9DBH - chains B and C of the 8 polymer chains in the assembly; structure by X-ray diffraction, 1.88 A resolution.

[Chain B (and C)]
Name: HalB
From: Rhodobacteraceae bacterium QY30
Notes: chain C of this document is another copy of the same molecule, construct and numbering; everything in this record applies to it too
Amino-acid sequence (237 residues; numbered -9 to 227; the number before each row is that of its first residue; numbers below 1 keep their minus sign (Ser-9 is residue -9)):
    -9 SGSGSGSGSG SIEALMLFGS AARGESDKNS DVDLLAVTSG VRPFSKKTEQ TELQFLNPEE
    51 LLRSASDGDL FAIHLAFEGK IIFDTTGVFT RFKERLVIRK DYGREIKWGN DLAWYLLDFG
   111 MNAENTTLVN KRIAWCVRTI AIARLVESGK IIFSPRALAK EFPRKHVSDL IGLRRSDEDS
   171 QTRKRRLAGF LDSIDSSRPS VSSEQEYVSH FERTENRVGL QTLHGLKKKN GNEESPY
Disordered / not traced: -9 to 1, 218-227 (chain C: -9 to 0, 218-227)
Reported in the primary citation:
  - mutagenesis - D21A/D23A: decreased growth in response to HalA
  - binding site for the 6-nt DNA strand: Arg13, Arg32, Phe34, Lys37, Glu50, Phe61, Arg122, Arg128, Thr129, Arg164, Gln211
  - specificity-determining residues: Arg128, Thr129
  - mutagenesis - Y227A: abolished catalytic activity
  - mutagenesis - R128A, R164A: decreased catalytic activity
  - self-association interface (contacts with another copy of this molecule): Leu24

[Interface between chain B and chain C]
Residue-residue contacts (22; chain B residue first):
  Ile2(B) - Gln40(C)
  Ile2(B) - Thr41(C)
  Leu7(B) - Ile72(C)  hydrophobic
  Leu7(B) - Phe73(C)  hydrophobic
  Ala11(B) - Phe73(C)  hydrophobic
  Ser16(B) - Phe73(C)
  Ser16(B) - Thr75(C)
  Asp17(B) - Ser1(C)  hydrogen bond (backbone-backbone)
  Lys18(B) - Ser1(C)
  Val22(B) - Phe73(C)  hydrophobic
  Leu24(B) - Leu24(C)  hydrophobic
  Lys36(B) - Thr38(C)
  Thr38(B) - Lys36(C)  hydrogen bond
  Gln40(B) - Ser1(C)
  Gln40(B) - Ile2(C)
  Thr41(B) - Ile2(C)
  Thr41(B) - Leu43(C)
  Leu43(B) - Thr41(C)
  Phe45(B) - Thr38(C)
  Ile72(B) - Leu7(C)  hydrophobic
  Ile72(B) - Ile72(C)  hydrophobic
  Phe73(B) - Val22(C)  hydrophobic
Also at the interface, not in a pair above, chain B (19 interface residues in all): Leu5, Asn19, Ser20
Also at the interface, not in a pair above, chain C (16 interface residues in all): Leu5, Ala11, Phe45

[Summary]
19 residues of chain B and 16 residues of chain C are in contact; the contacts include 2 hydrogen bonds. Polar
pairs include Thr38(B)-Lys36(C) and Asp17(B)-Ser1(C). The paper reports a binding site for the 6-nt DNA strand
at Arg13(B), Arg32(B) and Phe34(B) among others; R128A and R164A of chain B reduce catalytic activity; 4
substitutions were tested in all.
Both chains are HalB (Rhodobacteraceae bacterium QY30). Entry 9DBH (Structure of Hailong HalB in complex with
oligodeoxyadenylate) was determined by X-ray diffraction together with 9DBI, 9DBJ and 9NYI from the same
study.
